Entry 6KTL (X-ray diffraction, 1.65 A resolution); this record covers chains A and B of the 4 polymer chains in the assembly.

[Chain A (and B)]
Protein: Scyllo-inositol dehydrogenase with L-glucose dehydrogenase activity
From: Paracoccus laeviglucosivorans
Notes: chain B of this document is another copy of the same molecule, construct and numbering; everything in this record applies to it too
Reference sequence: K7ZP76 (K7ZP76_9RHOB); numbering as in UniProt (aligned over 1-372)
Sequence (380 residues; each row starts with the number of its first residue):
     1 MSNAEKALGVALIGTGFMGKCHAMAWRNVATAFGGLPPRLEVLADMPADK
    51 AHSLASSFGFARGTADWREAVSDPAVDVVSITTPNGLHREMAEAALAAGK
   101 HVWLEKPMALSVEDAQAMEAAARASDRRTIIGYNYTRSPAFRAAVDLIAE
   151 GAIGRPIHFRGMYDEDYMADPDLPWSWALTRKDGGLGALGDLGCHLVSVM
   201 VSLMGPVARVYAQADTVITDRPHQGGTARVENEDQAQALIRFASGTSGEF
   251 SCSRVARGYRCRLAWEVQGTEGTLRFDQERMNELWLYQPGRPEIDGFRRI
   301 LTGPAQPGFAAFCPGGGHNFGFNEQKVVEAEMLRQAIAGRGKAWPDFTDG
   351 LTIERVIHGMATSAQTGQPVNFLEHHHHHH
Unresolved in the structure: 1-5, 373-380 (chain B: 1-6, 373-380)
Construct notes: engineered mutation A178 (Arg in K7ZP76); expression tag (373-380)
Residues lining bound ligands: NAD (nicotinamide-adenine-dinucleotide): I13, G14, T15, G16, F17, M18, G19, A44, D45, M46, K50, W67, T82, T83, P84, N85, L87, H88, M91, E105, K106, P107, G132, N134, Y135, D191, H195, F322, K326

[Interface between chain A and chain B]
Contacting residue pairs (77):
  F17(A) - C313(B)  hydrophobic
  F17(A) - P314(B)
  F17(A) - H318(B)
  K20(A) - T31(B)  hydrogen bond (side chain-backbone)
  K20(A) - A32(B)  hydrogen bond (side chain-backbone)
  K20(A) - A311(B)  hydrogen bond (side chain-backbone)
  M24(A) - N28(B)  hydrogen bond (backbone-side chain)
  M24(A) - T31(B)
  M24(A) - F312(B)
  R27(A) - R27(B)  hydrogen bond (backbone-side chain)
  R27(A) - N28(B)
  R27(A) - P37(B)
  N28(A) - M24(B)  hydrogen bond (side chain-backbone)
  N28(A) - R27(B)  hydrogen bond
  N28(A) - N28(B)
  A30(A) - S57(B)
  T31(A) - K20(B)
  T31(A) - M24(B)
  T31(A) - R27(B)  hydrogen bond
  T31(A) - S57(B)  hydrogen bond (backbone-backbone)
  T31(A) - F58(B)
  A32(A) - K20(B)  hydrogen bond (backbone-side chain)
  G34(A) - S57(B)
  G35(A) - S57(B)
  L36(A) - S56(B)
  P37(A) - S56(B)
  P37(A) - S57(B)
  S56(A) - L36(B)
  S56(A) - P37(B)
  S57(A) - A30(B)
  S57(A) - T31(B)  hydrogen bond (backbone-backbone)
  S57(A) - G34(B)
  S57(A) - G35(B)
  S57(A) - P37(B)
  F58(A) - T31(B)
  Y135(A) - H318(B)  hydrogen bond
  R260(A) - G316(B)
  R260(A) - G317(B)
  C261(A) - G317(B)
  C261(A) - H318(B)
  Q278(A) - N319(B)
  E279(A) - R299(B)  salt bridge
  E279(A) - L301(B)
  E279(A) - N319(B)  hydrogen bond (backbone-side chain)
  R280(A) - R280(B)
  R280(A) - E283(B)  salt bridge
  R280(A) - N319(B)
  M281(A) - N319(B)  hydrogen bond (backbone-side chain)
  E283(A) - R280(B)  salt bridge
  R299(A) - E279(B)  salt bridge
  L301(A) - R260(B)
  L301(A) - E279(B)
  A311(A) - K20(B)  hydrogen bond (backbone-side chain)
  F312(A) - M24(B)
  F312(A) - N323(B)  hydrogen bond (backbone-side chain)
  C313(A) - F17(B)  hydrophobic
  P314(A) - F17(B)  hydrophobic
  G316(A) - R260(B)
  G317(A) - R260(B)
  G317(A) - C261(B)
  H318(A) - F17(B)
  H318(A) - Y135(B)  hydrogen bond
  H318(A) - C261(B)
  H318(A) - F322(B)
  N319(A) - Q278(B)
  N319(A) - E279(B)  hydrogen bond (side chain-backbone)
  N319(A) - R280(B)
  N319(A) - M281(B)  hydrogen bond (side chain-backbone)
  N319(A) - G321(B)
  N319(A) - F322(B)  hydrogen bond (backbone-backbone)
  G321(A) - N319(B)
  G321(A) - G321(B)
  F322(A) - H318(B)
  F322(A) - N319(B)  hydrogen bond (backbone-backbone)
  N323(A) - F312(B)  hydrogen bond (side chain-backbone)
  N323(A) - E324(B)  hydrogen bond
  E324(A) - N323(B)  hydrogen bond
Other interface residues (no listed pair), chain A (43 interface residues in all): A23, G59, E165, W285, G315, F320
Other interface residues (no listed pair), chain B (42 interface residues in all): A23, G59, E165, W285, F320

[In short]
43 residues of chain A face 42 of chain B across their interface, with 24 hydrogen bonds and 4 salt bridges.
Among the polar pairs are E279(A)-R299(B), R280(A)-E283(B) and K20(A)-T31(B). Bound to chain A: NAD.
Both chains are Scyllo-inositol dehydrogenase with L-glucose dehydrogenase activity (Paracoccus
laeviglucosivorans). Entry 6KTL (Crystal structure of scyllo-inositol dehydrogenase R178A mutant, complexed
with NAD and myo-inositol, from Paracoccus laeviglucosivorans) was determined by X-ray diffraction (same
publication as 6KTK).
